PDB entry 3GDG | X-ray diffraction, 2.30 A resolution | chains A and D of the 4 polymer chains in the assembly

# Chain A (and D)
Protein: Probable NADP-dependent mannitol dehydrogenase
From: Cladosporium herbarum
Notes: EC 1.1.1.138; chain D of this document is another copy of the same molecule, construct and numbering; everything in this record applies to it too
UniProt: P0C0Y5 (MTDH_CLAHE); numbering as in UniProt (aligned over 1-267)
Chain sequence (267 residues; numbered 1 to 267; the number before each row is that of its first residue):
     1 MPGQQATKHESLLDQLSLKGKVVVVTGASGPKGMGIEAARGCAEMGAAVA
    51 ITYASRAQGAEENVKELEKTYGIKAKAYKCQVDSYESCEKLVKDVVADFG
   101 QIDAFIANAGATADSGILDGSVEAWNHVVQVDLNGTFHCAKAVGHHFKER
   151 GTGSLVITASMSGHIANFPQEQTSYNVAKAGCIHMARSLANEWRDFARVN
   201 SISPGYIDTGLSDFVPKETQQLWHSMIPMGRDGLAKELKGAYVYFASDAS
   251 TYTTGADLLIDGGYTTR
Curated features (UniProtKB/Swiss-Prot):
  - active site: Ser-160 (Proton donor), Tyr-175 (Proton acceptor), Lys-179 (Lowers pKa of active site Tyr)
  - binding site (NADP(+)): Asn-108, Lys-141, Tyr-175, Lys-179, Ile-207, Thr-209
Bound ions: Na+: Arg-267 (shared with Arg-267(D) of chain D)

# How chain A and chain D interact
Contacting residue pairs (13):
  Ile-165(A) / Thr-266(D)
  Ile-165(A) / Arg-267(D)
  Ala-166(A) / Thr-266(D)  hydrogen bond (backbone-backbone)
  Ala-166(A) / Arg-267(D)
  Phe-168(A) / Arg-267(D)
  Tyr-264(A) / Arg-267(D)
  Thr-265(A) / Ile-165(D)
  Thr-266(A) / Ile-165(D)
  Thr-266(A) / Ala-166(D)  hydrogen bond (backbone-backbone)
  Arg-267(A) / Ile-165(D)
  Arg-267(A) / Ala-166(D)
  Arg-267(A) / Phe-168(D)
  Arg-267(A) / Tyr-264(D)
Other interface residues (no listed pair), chain A (8 interface residues in all): Ser-225
Other interface residues (no listed pair), chain D (7 interface residues in all): Thr-265

# Overview
8 residues of chain A and 7 residues of chain D are in contact, with 2 hydrogen bonds. The hydrogen-bonded
pair Ala-166(A)/Thr-266(D) is a backbone contact. From UniProt: 3 active-site residues and 6 NADP+-binding
residues on chain A.
Chain A and chain D are both Probable NADP-dependent mannitol dehydrogenase (Cladosporium herbarum); the
structure, Crystal structure of the NADP-dependent mannitol dehydrogenase from Cladosporium herbarum, was
determined by X-ray diffraction together with 3GDF from the same study.
